PDB entry 6KX6 | X-ray diffraction, 2.00 A resolution | chains A and B

[Chain A (and B)]
Name: Cryptochrome-1
Organism: Mus musculus
Notes: chain B of this document is another copy of the same molecule, construct and numbering; everything in this record applies to it too
Reference sequence: P97784 (CRY1_MOUSE); residue numbers follow UniProt; this construct covers 1-496
Sequence (498 residues; numbered -1 to 496; the number before each row is that of its first residue; numbers below 1 keep their minus sign (Gly-1 is residue -1)):
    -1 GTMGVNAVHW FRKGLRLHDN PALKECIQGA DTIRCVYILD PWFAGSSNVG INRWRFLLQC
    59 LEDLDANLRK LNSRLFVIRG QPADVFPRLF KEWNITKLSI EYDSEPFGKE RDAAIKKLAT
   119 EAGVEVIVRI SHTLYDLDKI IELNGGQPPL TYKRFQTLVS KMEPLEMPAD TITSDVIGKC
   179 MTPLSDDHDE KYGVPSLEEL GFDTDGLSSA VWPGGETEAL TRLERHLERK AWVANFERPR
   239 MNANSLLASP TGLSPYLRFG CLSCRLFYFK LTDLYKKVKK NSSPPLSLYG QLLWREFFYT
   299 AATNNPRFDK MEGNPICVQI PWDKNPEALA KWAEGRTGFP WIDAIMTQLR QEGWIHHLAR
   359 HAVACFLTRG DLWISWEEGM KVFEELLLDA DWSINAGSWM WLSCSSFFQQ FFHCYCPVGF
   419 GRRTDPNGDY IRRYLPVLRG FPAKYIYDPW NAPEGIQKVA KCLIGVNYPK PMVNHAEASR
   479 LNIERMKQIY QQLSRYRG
Not modelled in the structure: -1 to 1, 40-45, 230-239, 276-278, 408-411, 493-496 (chain B: -1 to 0, 39-45, 230-239, 277-279, 407-411, 491-496)
Sequence notes: expression tag (-1 to 0)
Ligand contacts: DYU (N-[2-(2,4-dimethylphenyl)-4,6-dihydrothieno[3,4-c]pyrazol-3-yl]-3,4-dimethyl-benzamide): Trp292, Arg293, Phe296, His355, Arg358, His359, Ala362, Phe381, Leu385, Asp387, Ala388, Ile392, Asn393, Ser396, Trp397, Trp399, Leu400
Swiss-Prot annotation at these positions:
  - region: Val471 to Arg493 (Interaction with TIMELESS)
  - motif: Asn50 to Phe54 (LIR 1), Asp82 to Leu87 (LIR 2), Lys151 to Leu156 (LIR 3), Leu255 to Leu260 (LIR 4), Asp271 to Val276 (LIR 5), Ser285 to Leu290 (LIR 6), Thr335 to Trp339 (LIR 7), Lys379 to Leu384 (LIR 8), Gly395 to Leu400 (LIR 9), His411 to Val416 (LIR 10), Arg430 to Val435 (LIR 11), Gln486 to Leu491 (LIR 12), Ser492 to Gly496 (LIR 13)
  - binding site (FAD): Ser252, Gln289, His355, Asp387 to Asp389
  - modified residue (Phosphoserine): Ser71, Ser247, Ser280
  - cross-link (Glycyl lysine isopeptide (Lys-Gly)): Lys11 (interchain with G-Cter in ubiquitin), Lys107 (interchain with G-Cter in ubiquitin), Lys159 (interchain with G-Cter in ubiquitin), Lys329 (interchain with G-Cter in ubiquitin), Lys485 (interchain with G-Cter in ubiquitin)
  - mutagenesis: Ser71 (S71A: Phosphomimetic mutant that leads to stabilization of the protein; when associated with A-280 ...), Lys107 (K107R: Sensitive to FBXL3-ediated degradation but noz affected by expression of FBXL21), His224 (H224E: Reduces affinity for FBXL3), Ser247 (S247A: Reduced MAPK-catalyzed in vitro phosphorylation. No effect on inhibition of CLOCK-BMAL1-mediated transcriptional activity ...), Tyr273 (Y273A: Reduced interaction with MAP1LC3B and significant decrease in its autophagy-mediated degradation; when associated with A-276), Val276 (V276A: Reduced interaction with MAP1LC3B and significant decrease in its autophagy-mediated degradation; when associated with A-273), Ser280 (S280A: Phosphomimetic mutant that leads to stabilization of the protein; when associated with A-71 ...), Tyr287 (Y287A: No effect on its interaction with MAP1LC3B and moderate decrease in its autophagy-mediated degradation; when associated with A-290), Leu290 (L290A: No effect on its interaction with MAP1LC3B and moderate decrease in its autophagy-mediated degradation; when associated with A-287), Gly336 (G336D: Abolishes transcriptional repression of target genes. Abolishes interaction with PER2), Glu382 to Glu383 (Decreases transcriptional repression of target genes. Decreases FBXL3 binding. Increases PER2 binding), Phe405 (F405A: Decreases affinity for FBXL3. Slightly increases affinity for PER2), 4 further mutagenesis entries in UniProt

[How chain A and chain B interact]
Contacting residue pairs - 30 pairs, chain A then chain B:
  Thr155(A) - Pro434(B)
  Ser158(A) - Val435(B)
  Ser158(A) - Asn465(B)  hydrogen bond (backbone-side chain)
  Lys159(A) - Ala458(B)
  Lys159(A) - Lys459(B)
  Lys159(A) - Asn465(B)
  Met160(A) - Asn465(B)  hydrogen bond (backbone-side chain)
  Pro162(A) - Val464(B)  hydrophobic
  Tyr273(A) - Arg334(B)  hydrogen bond
  Asn279(A) - Lys329(B)
  Asn279(A) - Arg334(B)
  Ser281(A) - Lys329(B)
  Ser281(A) - Arg334(B)  hydrogen bond (backbone-side chain)
  Ser281(A) - Pro467(B)
  Trp292(A) - Asp203(B)
  Trp292(A) - Gly204(B)
  His355(A) - Asp203(B)  salt bridge
  Leu356(A) - Glu196(B)
  His359(A) - Asp203(B)  salt bridge
  Tyr413(A) - Ser194(B)
  Tyr413(A) - Glu196(B)  hydrogen bond
  Cys414(A) - Glu188(B)
  Cys414(A) - Glu197(B)  hydrogen bond (backbone-side chain)
  Val416(A) - Glu188(B)
  Phe418(A) - Glu196(B)
  Phe418(A) - Glu197(B)
  Arg420(A) - Glu188(B)  hydrogen bond (side chain-backbone)
  Arg421(A) - Gly191(B)
  Arg421(A) - Pro193(B)
  Arg421(A) - Glu197(B)  salt bridge
Also at the interface, not in a pair above, chain A (24 interface residues in all): Pro282, Pro283, Trp399, Gly417, Trp448, Asn449
Also at the interface, not in a pair above, chain B (22 interface residues in all): Asp187, Lys189, Gly199, Phe200, Glu332

[Overview]
24 residues of chain A and 22 residues of chain B are in contact; the contacts include 7 hydrogen bonds and 3
salt bridges. Among the polar pairs are His355(A)-Asp203(B), His359(A)-Asp203(B) and Arg421(A)-Glu197(B).
Bound to chain A: compound DYU.
Chain A and chain B are both Cryptochrome-1 (Mus musculus); the structure, Crystal structure of mouse
Cryptochrome 1 in complex with KL101 compound, was determined by X-ray diffraction together with 6KX4, 6KX5
and 6KX7 from the same study.
